PDB entry 7YG7 | electron microscopy, 3.70 A resolution | chains A and B of the 12 polymer chains in the assembly

# Chain A (and B)
Name: Nucleoprotein
Source organism: Sprivivirus cyprinus
Notes: chain B of this document is another copy of the same molecule, construct and numbering; everything in this record applies to it too
Amino-acid sequence (414 residues; each row starts with the number of its first residue):
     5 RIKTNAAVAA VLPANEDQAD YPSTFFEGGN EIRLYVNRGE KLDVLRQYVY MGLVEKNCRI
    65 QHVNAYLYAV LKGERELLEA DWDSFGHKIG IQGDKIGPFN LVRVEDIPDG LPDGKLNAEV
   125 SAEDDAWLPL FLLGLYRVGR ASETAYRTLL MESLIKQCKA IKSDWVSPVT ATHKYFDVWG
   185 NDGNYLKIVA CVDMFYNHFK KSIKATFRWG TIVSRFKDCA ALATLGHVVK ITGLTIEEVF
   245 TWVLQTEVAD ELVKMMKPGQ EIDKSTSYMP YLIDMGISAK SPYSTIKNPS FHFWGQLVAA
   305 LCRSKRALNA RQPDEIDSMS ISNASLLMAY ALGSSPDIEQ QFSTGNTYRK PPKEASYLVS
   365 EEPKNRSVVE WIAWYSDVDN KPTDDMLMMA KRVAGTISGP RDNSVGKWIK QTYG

# How chain A and chain B interact
Residue-residue contacts - 53 pairs, chain A then chain B:
  Lys163(A) with Lys178(B)
  Lys166(A) with Asn61(B); Arg63(B)
  Ser167(A) with Lys60(B), hydrogen bond (side chain-backbone); His177(B)
  Lys234(A) with Glu319(B)
  Ile235(A) with Glu319(B); Ile320(B); Asp321(B)
  Thr236(A) with Asp321(B)
  Ile240(A) with Val15(B), hydrophobic
  Glu241(A) with Val15(B)
  Phe244(A) with Val15(B), hydrophobic
  Ala253(A) with Lys7(B)
  Asp254(A) with Lys7(B), salt bridge
  Val257(A) with Lys7(B)
  Met260(A) with Ala14(B)
  Ile266(A) with Leu16(B), hydrophobic
  Asp267(A) with Leu16(B)
  Arg307(A) with Trp412(B); Gln415(B); Thr416(B), hydrogen bond
  Lys309(A) with Gln316(B)
  Gly337(A) with Met323(B)
  Ser338(A) with Lys385(B), hydrogen bond
  Pro340(A) with Ser324(B)
  Asp341(A) with Leu248(B); Gln249(B), hydrogen bond (backbone-side chain)
  Ile342(A) with Leu248(B), hydrophobic; Ile376(B); Tyr379(B), hydrophobic; Asn384(B)
  Glu343(A) with Leu248(B)
  Gln344(A) with Leu248(B); Val372(B)
  Gln345(A) with Val247(B); Gln249(B); Thr250(B); Ala253(B)
  Phe346(A) with Phe244(B); Thr245(B); Ala253(B), hydrophobic; Val257(B), hydrophobic
  Thr348(A) with Thr245(B)
  Asn350(A) with Val373(B)
  Thr351(A) with Val373(B)
  Tyr352(A) with Val373(B)
  Arg353(A) with Ile376(B); Ser380(B), hydrogen bond; Asn384(B), hydrogen bond
  Val363(A) with Asp383(B)
  Lys368(A) with Asp383(B), salt bridge
  Arg370(A) with Ser324(B), hydrogen bond
Other interface residues (no listed pair), chain A (42 interface residues in all): Ile159, Gly230, His231, Gly237, Cys306, Tyr361, Glu366, Thr400
Other interface residues (no listed pair), chain B (43 interface residues in all): Arg5, Pro17, Ala18, Asn19, Tyr179, Val182, Asn327, Leu331, Asn407

# Overview
Chain A and chain B form an interface of 42 and 43 residues respectively; the contacts include 7 hydrogen
bonds and 2 salt bridges. Polar pairs include Asp254(A)-Lys7(B), Lys368(A)-Asp383(B) and Ser167(A)-Lys60(B).
Both chains are Nucleoprotein (Sprivivirus cyprinus). Entry 7YG7 (Structure of the Spring Viraemia of Carp
Virus ribonucleoprotein Complex) was determined by electron microscopy, deposited together with 7XPN.
